2QUG - chain A; structure by X-ray diffraction, 2.00 A resolution.

[Chain A]
Protein: Alpha-1-antitrypsin
Source organism: Homo sapiens
UniProt: P01009 (A1AT_HUMAN); residues 1-394 here correspond to UniProt positions 25-418 (UniProt number = residue number + 24)
Chain sequence (394 residues; each row starts with the number of its first residue):
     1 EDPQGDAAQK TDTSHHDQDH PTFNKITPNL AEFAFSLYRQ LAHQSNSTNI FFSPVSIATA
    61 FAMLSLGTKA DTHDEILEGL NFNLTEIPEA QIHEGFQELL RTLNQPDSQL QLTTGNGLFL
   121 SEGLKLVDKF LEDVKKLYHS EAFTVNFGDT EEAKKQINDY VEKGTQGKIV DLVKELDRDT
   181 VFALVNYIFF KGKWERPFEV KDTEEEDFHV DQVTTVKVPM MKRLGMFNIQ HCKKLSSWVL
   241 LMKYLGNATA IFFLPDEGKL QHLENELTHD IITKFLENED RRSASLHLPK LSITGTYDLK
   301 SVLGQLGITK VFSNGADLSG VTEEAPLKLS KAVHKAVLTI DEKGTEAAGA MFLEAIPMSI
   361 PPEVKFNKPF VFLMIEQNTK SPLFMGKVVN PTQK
Unresolved in the structure: 1-23, 393-394
Modified / non-standard residues: C232 (3-sulfinoalanine; CSD)
Reported in the primary citation:
  - post-translational modification sites: C232
  - conformationally variable residues (loop rearrangement, order/disorder transition): D107 to Q109, G344 to G349
  - mutagenesis - R223A, M226A, F227A: decreased stability
  - mutagenesis - R196A, R281A, R281E: unchanged stability in response to citrate

[In short]
From the paper: R223A, M226A and F227A reduce stability; a modification site at C232; 6 substitutions were
tested in all.
Chain A is Alpha-1-antitrypsin (Homo sapiens); the structure, Crystal structure of alpha-1-antitrypsin,
crystal form A, was determined by X-ray diffraction, deposited together with 3CWL and 3CWM.
